PDB entry 3IR6 | X-ray diffraction, 2.80 A resolution | chains A and C of the 3 polymer chains in the assembly

== Chain A ==
Protein: Respiratory nitrate reductase 1 alpha chain
Source organism: Escherichia coli K-12
Notes: EC 1.7.99.4; fragment: NarG
Reference sequence: P09152 (NARG_ECOLI); residues 0-1246 here correspond to UniProt positions 1-1247 (UniProt number = residue number + 1)
Chain sequence (1247 residues; numbered 0 to 1246; the number before each row is that of its first residue; numbering starts at 0):
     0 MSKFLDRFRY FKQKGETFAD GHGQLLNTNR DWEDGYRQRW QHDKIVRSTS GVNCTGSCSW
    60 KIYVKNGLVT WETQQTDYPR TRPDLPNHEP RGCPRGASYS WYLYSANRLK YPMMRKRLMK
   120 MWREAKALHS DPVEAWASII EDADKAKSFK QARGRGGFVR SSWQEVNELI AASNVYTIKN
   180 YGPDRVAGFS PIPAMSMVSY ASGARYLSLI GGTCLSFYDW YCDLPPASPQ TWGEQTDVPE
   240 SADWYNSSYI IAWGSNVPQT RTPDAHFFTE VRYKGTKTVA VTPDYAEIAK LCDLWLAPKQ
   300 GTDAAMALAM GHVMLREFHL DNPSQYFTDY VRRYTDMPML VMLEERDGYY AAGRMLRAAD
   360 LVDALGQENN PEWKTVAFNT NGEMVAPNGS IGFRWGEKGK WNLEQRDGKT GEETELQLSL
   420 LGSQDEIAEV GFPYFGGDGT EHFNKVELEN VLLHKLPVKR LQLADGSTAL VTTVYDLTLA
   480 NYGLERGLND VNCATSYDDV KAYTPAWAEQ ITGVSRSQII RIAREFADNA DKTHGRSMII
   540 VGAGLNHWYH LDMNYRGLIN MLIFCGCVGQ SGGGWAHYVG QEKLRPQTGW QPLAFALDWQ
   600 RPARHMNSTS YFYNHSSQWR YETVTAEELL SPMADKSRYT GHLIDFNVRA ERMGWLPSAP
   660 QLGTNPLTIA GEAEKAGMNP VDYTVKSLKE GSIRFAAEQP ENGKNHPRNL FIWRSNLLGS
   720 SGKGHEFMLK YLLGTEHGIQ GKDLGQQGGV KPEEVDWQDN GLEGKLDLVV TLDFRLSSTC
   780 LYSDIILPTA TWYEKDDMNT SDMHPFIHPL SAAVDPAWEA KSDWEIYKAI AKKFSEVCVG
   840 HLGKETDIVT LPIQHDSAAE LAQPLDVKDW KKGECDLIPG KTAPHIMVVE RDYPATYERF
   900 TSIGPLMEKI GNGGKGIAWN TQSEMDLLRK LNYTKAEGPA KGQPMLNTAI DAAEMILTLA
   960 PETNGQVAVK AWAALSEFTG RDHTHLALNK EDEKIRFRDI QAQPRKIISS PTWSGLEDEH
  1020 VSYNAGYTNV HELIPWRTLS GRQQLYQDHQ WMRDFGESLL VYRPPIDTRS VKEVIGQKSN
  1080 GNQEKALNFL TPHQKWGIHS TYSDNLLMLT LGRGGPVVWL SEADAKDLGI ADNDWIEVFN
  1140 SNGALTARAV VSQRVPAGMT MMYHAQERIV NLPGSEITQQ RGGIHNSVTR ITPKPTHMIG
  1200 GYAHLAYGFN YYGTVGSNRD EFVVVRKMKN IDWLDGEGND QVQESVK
Unresolved in the structure: 0, 9-11, 49-55, 580, 1245-1246
Construct notes: engineered mutation S49 (His50 in P09152)
Ligand contacts:
  - phosphatidyl glycerol (AGA; (1S)-2-{[{[(2S)-2,3-dihydroxypropyl]oxy}(hydroxy)phosphoryl]oxy}-1-[(pentanoyloxy)methyl]ethyl octanoate): F3, R6, F7
  - GDP (guanosine-5'-diphosphate), molecule 1: F188, P190, M194, S195, S198, Y220, W712, R713, S714, N715, L716, S719, S720, L771, D772, F773, R774, S776, T788, W791, K794, D822, I1097, H1098, S1099, T1100
  - GDP, molecule 2: W252, G253, S254, N255, T259, R260, V280, T281, P282, D283, A285, P297, Q299, G300, D302, G541, A542, G543, L544, W547, Y577, V578, L1089, P1091, H1092, Y1162, R1218
Curated features (UniProtKB/Swiss-Prot):
  - binding site ([4Fe-4S] cluster): C53, C57, C92
  - binding site (Mo-bis(molybdopterin guanine dinucleotide)): D222
From the paper describing this entry:
  - conformationally variable residues (order/disorder transition): S49 to G55
  - mutagenesis - H49S: abolished catalytic activity on benzyl viologen
  - mutagenesis - H49S: abolished binding to Mo-bisPGD

== Chain C ==
Protein: Respiratory nitrate reductase 1 gamma chain
Source organism: Escherichia coli K-12
Notes: EC 1.7.99.4; fragment: NarI
Reference sequence: P11350 (NARI_ECOLI); numbering as in UniProt (aligned over 1-225)
Chain sequence (225 residues; row label = number of the first residue in the row):
     1 MQFLNMFFFD IYPYIAGAVF LIGSWLRYDY GQYTWRAASS QMLDRKGMNL ASNLFHIGIL
    61 GIFVGHFFGM LTPHWMYEAW LPIEVKQKMA MFAGGASGVL CLIGGVLLLK RRLFSPRVRA
   121 TTTGADILIL SLLVIQCALG LLTIPFSAQH MDGSEMMKLV GWAQSVVTFH GGASQHLDGV
   181 AFIFRLHLVL GMTLFLLFPF SRLIHIWSVP VEYLTRKYQL VRARH
Modified residues: M1 (n-formylmethionine; FME)
Bound ions: heme Fe site 1: H56, H205; heme Fe site 2: H66, H187
Ligand contacts:
  - phosphatidyl glycerol (AGA; (1S)-2-{[{[(2S)-2,3-dihydroxypropyl]oxy}(hydroxy)phosphoryl]oxy}-1-[(pentanoyloxy)methyl]ethyl octanoate): L21, S24, W25, Y28, W35, W207, S208
  - heme (HEM), molecule 1: A37, S39, S40, Q41, M48, F55, H56, I59, L108, R112, I129, L130, L133, R202, L203, H205, I206, V209, P210
  - heme (HEM), molecule 2: I59, I62, H66, M70, Q87, A90, G94, G95, G98, L133, Q136, C137, G140, L141, T143, I144, S147, M156, L159, W162, F184, H187, L188, G191, M192, L194, F195
Curated features (UniProtKB/Swiss-Prot):
  - binding site (heme b): H56, H66, H187, H205
  - modified residue: M1 (N-formylmethionine)

== Interface between chain A and chain C ==
Pairs across the interface (33):
  S1(A) with W25(C); D29(C), hydrogen bond
  K2(A) with Y28(C); D29(C), hydrogen bond (backbone-side chain); Q32(C)
  F3(A) with W25(C); Y28(C), hydrophobic; D29(C), hydrogen bond (backbone-side chain)
  R6(A) with Y28(C)
  T16(A) with K217(C)
  F17(A) with V221(C), hydrophobic
  G20(A) with K217(C)
  H21(A) with Y218(C); Q219(C), hydrogen bond (backbone-backbone)
  G22(A) with Q219(C)
  Q23(A) with K217(C); Q219(C), hydrogen bond (backbone-backbone); L220(C); V221(C), hydrogen bond (backbone-backbone)
  L24(A) with V221(C); A223(C)
  L25(A) with L220(C), hydrophobic; V221(C), hydrogen bond (backbone-backbone); R222(C); A223(C), hydrogen bond (backbone-backbone)
  N26(A) with A223(C)
  T27(A) with R222(C); H225(C)
  N28(A) with R222(C), hydrogen bond (backbone-side chain); H225(C)
  R29(A) with R222(C); A223(C), hydrogen bond (side chain-backbone); R224(C)
Other interface residues (no listed pair), chain A (17 interface residues in all): W31

== In short ==
17 residues of chain A and 13 residues of chain C are in contact; the contacts include 10 hydrogen bonds.
Polar pairs include S1(A)-D29(C), K2(A)-D29(C) and F3(A)-D29(C). Phosphatidyl glycerol is bound between chain
A and chain C. From the paper: H49S of chain A abolishes catalytic activity on benzyl viologen; conformational
variability at S49(A).
Here chain A is Respiratory nitrate reductase 1 alpha chain and chain C is Respiratory nitrate reductase 1
gamma chain, both from Escherichia coli K-12. Entry 3IR6 (Crystal structure of NarGHI mutant NarG-H49S) was
determined by X-ray diffraction (same publication as 3IR5 and 3IR7).
